7CCE - chains A and P; structure by X-ray diffraction, 2.40 A resolution.

== Chain A ==
Molecule: Bromo-adjacent homology (BAH) domain-containing protein
Organism: Arabidopsis thaliana
Reference sequence: Q8RXT5 (Q8RXT5_ARATH); residue numbers follow UniProt; this construct covers 112-279
Sequence (169 residues; each row starts with the number of its first residue):
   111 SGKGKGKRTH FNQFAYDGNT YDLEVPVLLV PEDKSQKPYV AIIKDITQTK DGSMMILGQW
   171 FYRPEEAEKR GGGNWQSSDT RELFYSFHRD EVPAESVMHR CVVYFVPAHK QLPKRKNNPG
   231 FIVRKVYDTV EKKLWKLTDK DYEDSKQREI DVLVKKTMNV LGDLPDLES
Unresolved in the structure: 111-118, 278-279
Construct notes: expression tag (111)
Swiss-Prot annotation at these positions:
  - site (Histone H3 lysine 27 trimethylation (H3K27me3) binding): Val140, Glu142, Tyr149, Trp170, Tyr172, His198, Asp200, Val240
  - mutagenesis: Tyr149 (Y149A: Reduced binding to trimethylated histone H3 lysine 27 (H3K27me3). Not able to rescue disruption phenotype; when associated with A-170 and A-172), Trp170 (W170A: Lost binding to methylated histone H3 lysine 27 (H3K27me3, H3K27me2 and H3K27me1). Not able to rescue disruption phenotype. Not able to rescue disruption phenotype ...), Tyr172 (Y172A: Lost binding to trimethylated histone H3 lysine 27 (H3K27me3) ...), His198 (H198A: Reduced binding to trimethylated histone H3 lysine 27 (H3K27me3)), Asp200 (D200A: Lost binding to trimethylated histone H3 lysine 27 (H3K27me3))
From the paper describing this entry:
  - mutagenesis - W170A: abolished binding to selected target genes

== Chain P ==
Molecule: Histone H3.2
Reference sequence: P59226 (H32_ARATH); residues 20-37 here correspond to UniProt positions 21-38 (UniProt number = residue number + 1)
Sequence (18 residues; each row starts with the number of its first residue):
    20 LATKAARKSA PATGGVKK
Unresolved in the structure: 20-21, 34-37
Modified positions: Lys27 (N-trimethyllysine; M3L)
Swiss-Prot annotation at these positions:
  - site: Lys27 (Not N6-acetylated), Ala31 (Recognition by ATXR5 and ATXR6), Lys36 (Not N6-acetylated)
  - modified residue: Lys23 (N6-acetyllysine), Lys27 (N6,N6,N6-trimethyllysine), Ser28 (Phosphoserine), Lys36 (N6,N6,N6-trimethyllysine)
From the paper describing this entry:
  - post-translational modification sites: Lys27

== Chain A / chain P interface ==
Residue-residue contacts - 32 pairs, chain A then chain P:
  Tyr126(A) - Thr22(P)  hydrogen bond
  Val140(A) - Ala24(P)
  Val140(A) - Ala25(P)  hydrogen bond (backbone-backbone)
  Pro141(A) - Ala24(P)
  Pro141(A) - Ala25(P)
  Glu142(A) - Ala25(P)  hydrogen bond (backbone-backbone)
  Glu142(A) - Arg26(P)
  Glu142(A) - Lys27(P)  hydrogen bond (side chain-backbone)
  Tyr149(A) - Ala25(P)
  Tyr149(A) - Lys27(P)
  Trp170(A) - Lys27(P)
  Phe171(A) - Lys27(P)
  Tyr172(A) - Lys27(P)
  Glu176(A) - Lys27(P)
  His198(A) - Lys27(P)
  His198(A) - Ser28(P)  hydrogen bond
  His198(A) - Pro30(P)
  Asp200(A) - Lys27(P)
  Asp200(A) - Ser28(P)  hydrogen bond (side chain-backbone)
  Val202(A) - Ala25(P)  hydrophobic
  Val202(A) - Arg26(P)
  Pro203(A) - Lys23(P)
  Pro203(A) - Ala24(P)
  Glu205(A) - Thr22(P)
  Glu205(A) - Lys23(P)
  Ser206(A) - Lys23(P)
  Ser206(A) - Ala24(P)
  Ser206(A) - Ala25(P)
  Thr239(A) - Thr32(P)
  Val240(A) - Thr32(P)
  Val240(A) - Gly33(P)  hydrogen bond (backbone-backbone)
  Lys242(A) - Thr32(P)
Other interface residues (no listed pair), chain A (19 interface residues in all): Leu139
Other interface residues (no listed pair), chain P (11 interface residues in all): Ala31
From the paper, about this interface:
  - residue pairs: Val140(A)-Ala25(P) (backbone contact), Glu142(A)-Ala25(P) (backbone contact), Tyr149(A)-Lys27(P), Trp170(A)-Lys27(P), Tyr172(A)-Lys27(P), His198(A)-Ser28(P) (hydrogen bond), His198(A)-Pro30(P) (pi stacking), Asp200(A)-Ser28(P) (hydrogen bond), Val240(A)-Gly33(P) (backbone contact)
  - hot spots on chain A (mutagenesis) - D200A: decreased binding to Histone H3.2 (chain P)

== Summary ==
The interface between chain A and chain P involves 19 residues on one side and 11 on the other, with 7
hydrogen bonds. Among the polar pairs are Tyr126(A)-Thr22(P), Glu142(A)-Lys27(P) and His198(A)-Ser28(P). The
authors report backbone contacts between Val140(A) and Ala25(P), Glu142(A) and Ala25(P) and Val240(A) and
Gly33(P); contacts between Tyr149(A) and Lys27(P), Trp170(A) and Lys27(P) and Tyr172(A) and Lys27(P); hydrogen
bonds between His198(A) and Ser28(P) and Asp200(A) and Ser28(P). From the paper: W170A of chain A abolishes
binding to selected target genes; a modification site at Lys27(P).
Chain A is Bromo-adjacent homology (BAH) domain-containing protein (Arabidopsis thaliana) and chain P is
Histone H3.2; the structure, crystal structure of Arabidopsis AIPP3 BAH domain in complex with an H3K27me3
peptide, was determined by X-ray diffraction.
